3DHD - chains A and B; structure by X-ray diffraction, 2.00 A resolution.

== Chain A (and B) ==
Protein: Nicotinamide phosphoribosyltransferase
Source organism: Homo sapiens
Notes: EC 2.4.2.12; chain B of this document is another copy of the same molecule, construct and numbering; everything in this record applies to it too
Reference sequence: P43490 (NAMPT_HUMAN); residues 1-484 here = UniProt positions 1-484
Amino-acid sequence (484 residues; numbered 1 to 484; the number before each row is that of its first residue):
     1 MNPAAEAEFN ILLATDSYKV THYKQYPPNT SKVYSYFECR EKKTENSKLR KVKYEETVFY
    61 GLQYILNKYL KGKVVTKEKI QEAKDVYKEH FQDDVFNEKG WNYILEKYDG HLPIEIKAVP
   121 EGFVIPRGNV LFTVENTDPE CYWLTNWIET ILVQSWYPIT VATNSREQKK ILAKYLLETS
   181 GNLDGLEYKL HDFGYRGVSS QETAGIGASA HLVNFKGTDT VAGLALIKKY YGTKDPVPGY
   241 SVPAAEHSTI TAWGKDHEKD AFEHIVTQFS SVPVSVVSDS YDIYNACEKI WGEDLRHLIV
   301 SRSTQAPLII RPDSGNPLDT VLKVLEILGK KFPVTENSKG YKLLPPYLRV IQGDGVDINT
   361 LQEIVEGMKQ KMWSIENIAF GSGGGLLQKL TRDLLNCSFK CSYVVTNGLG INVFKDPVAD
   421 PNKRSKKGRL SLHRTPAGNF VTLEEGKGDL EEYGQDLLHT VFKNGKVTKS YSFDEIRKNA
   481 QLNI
Not modelled in the structure: 1-8, 42-53
Bound ions: Mg2+: Asp313 (together with beta-nicotinamide ribose monophosphate, pyrophosphate)
Small-molecule neighbours:
  - beta-nicotinamide ribose monophosphate (NMN), molecule 1: Asp16, Tyr18, Arg392, Asp393, Lys423
  - beta-nicotinamide ribose monophosphate (NMN), molecule 2: Phe193, Arg196, Asp219, Ala244, Ala245, Arg311, Asp313, Gly353, Asp354, Ser382, Gly383, Gly384
  - pyrophosphate (POP): Arg40, Glu149, Arg392, Ser398, Lys400, Lys415, Lys423
Reported in the primary citation:
  - binding site for beta-nicotinamide ribose monophosphate: Tyr18, Phe193, Asp219, Arg311 to Asp313, Gly383 to Gly385
  - specificity-determining residues: Asp219
  - binding site for pyrophosphate: Arg40, Arg392, Lys415, Lys423
  - Mg2+ coordination: Asp313
  - catalytic residues: Asp313
  - catalytic residues: His247, Asp279 (by similarity / conservation)

== Chain A / chain B interface ==
Pairs across the interface (226; chain A residue first):
  Phe9(A) - Gln201(B)
  Leu13(A) - Tyr195(B)
  Leu13(A) - Val221(B)
  Ala14(A) - Tyr195(B)
  Ala14(A) - Gln201(B)
  Thr15(A) - Tyr195(B)
  Thr15(A) - Asp219(B)
  Thr15(A) - Val221(B)
  Asp16(A) - Tyr195(B)
  Asp16(A) - Arg196(B)  salt bridge
  Asp16(A) - Asp219(B)
  Ser17(A) - Thr218(B)
  Ser17(A) - Asp219(B)  hydrogen bond (backbone-backbone)
  Ser17(A) - Val221(B)
  Ser17(A) - Ser241(B)
  Tyr18(A) - Arg196(B)  hydrogen bond
  Tyr18(A) - Asp219(B)  hydrogen bond (backbone-side chain)
  Tyr18(A) - Ala244(B)
  Tyr18(A) - Ala245(B)
  Tyr18(A) - Glu246(B)
  Lys19(A) - Arg196(B)
  Lys19(A) - Glu246(B)  salt bridge
  Thr21(A) - Pro243(B)
  Thr21(A) - Ala244(B)  hydrogen bond (side chain-backbone)
  Thr21(A) - Phe269(B)
  His22(A) - Ala244(B)  hydrogen bond (side chain-backbone)
  His22(A) - Ala245(B)
  His22(A) - Glu246(B)  salt bridge
  His22(A) - Thr249(B)
  Lys24(A) - His264(B)  hydrogen bond (backbone-side chain)
  Lys24(A) - Gln268(B)  hydrogen bond (backbone-side chain)
  Lys24(A) - Phe269(B)
  Gln25(A) - Ala244(B)  hydrogen bond (side chain-backbone)
  Gln25(A) - Ala245(B)
  Gln25(A) - Thr249(B)  hydrogen bond
  Gln25(A) - Trp253(B)  hydrogen bond (backbone-side chain)
  Gln25(A) - His264(B)
  Gln25(A) - Ile265(B)
  Gln25(A) - Phe269(B)
  Tyr26(A) - Glu246(B)
  Tyr26(A) - Ser248(B)  hydrogen bond
  Tyr26(A) - Thr249(B)
  Tyr26(A) - Ala252(B)  hydrophobic
  Tyr26(A) - Trp253(B)
  Tyr26(A) - His264(B)
  Pro27(A) - Ala252(B)
  Pro27(A) - Trp253(B)  hydrophobic
  Pro28(A) - Trp253(B)
  Tyr69(A) - Gln201(B)
  Tyr87(A) - Val221(B)
  Glu89(A) - Pro236(B)
  Glu89(A) - Val237(B)
  Glu89(A) - Tyr240(B)
  His90(A) - Thr218(B)  hydrogen bond (side chain-backbone)
  His90(A) - Leu224(B)
  His90(A) - Gly239(B)  hydrogen bond (side chain-backbone)
  His90(A) - Tyr240(B)
  His90(A) - Ser241(B)  hydrogen bond (backbone-backbone)
  Phe91(A) - Ser241(B)
  Phe91(A) - Val242(B)
  Gln92(A) - Tyr240(B)
  Asp93(A) - Val272(B)
  Val95(A) - Phe269(B)  hydrophobic
  Asn146(A) - Glu246(B)  hydrogen bond
  Asn146(A) - Ser248(B)  hydrogen bond
  Glu149(A) - Arg196(B)  salt bridge
  Glu149(A) - Glu246(B)
  Thr150(A) - Tyr195(B)
  Thr150(A) - Arg196(B)
  Ile151(A) - Gln201(B)
  Val153(A) - Arg196(B)
  Gln154(A) - Tyr195(B)  hydrogen bond (side chain-backbone)
  Gln154(A) - Arg196(B)
  Gln154(A) - Val198(B)
  Gln154(A) - Ser200(B)
  Gln154(A) - Gln201(B)  hydrogen bond
  Trp156(A) - Arg196(B)  hydrogen bond (side chain-backbone)
  Trp156(A) - Gly197(B)
  Trp156(A) - Val198(B)  hydrogen bond (side chain-backbone)
  Trp156(A) - Gln388(B)
  Tyr157(A) - Ser199(B)
  Tyr195(A) - Leu13(B)
  Tyr195(A) - Ala14(B)
  Tyr195(A) - Thr15(B)
  Tyr195(A) - Asp16(B)
  Tyr195(A) - Thr150(B)
  Tyr195(A) - Gln154(B)  hydrogen bond (backbone-side chain)
  Arg196(A) - Asp16(B)  salt bridge
  Arg196(A) - Tyr18(B)  hydrogen bond
  Arg196(A) - Lys19(B)
  Arg196(A) - Glu149(B)  salt bridge
  Arg196(A) - Thr150(B)
  Arg196(A) - Val153(B)
  Arg196(A) - Gln154(B)
  Arg196(A) - Trp156(B)  hydrogen bond (backbone-side chain)
  Arg196(A) - Arg392(B)
  Gly197(A) - Trp156(B)  hydrogen bond (backbone-side chain)
  Gly197(A) - Arg392(B)
  Val198(A) - Gln154(B)
  Val198(A) - Trp156(B)  hydrogen bond (backbone-side chain)
  Ser199(A) - Tyr157(B)
  Ser199(A) - Ser199(B)  hydrogen bond
  Ser199(A) - Thr203(B)  hydrogen bond
  Ser199(A) - Ile206(B)
  Ser200(A) - Gln154(B)
  Ser200(A) - Ser200(B)  hydrogen bond
  Ser200(A) - Glu202(B)
  Ser200(A) - Thr203(B)  hydrogen bond
  Ser200(A) - Ile206(B)
  Gln201(A) - Phe9(B)
  Gln201(A) - Ala14(B)
  Gln201(A) - Tyr69(B)
  Gln201(A) - Ile151(B)
  Gln201(A) - Gln154(B)  hydrogen bond
  Gln201(A) - Glu202(B)  hydrogen bond (backbone-side chain)
  Glu202(A) - Ser200(B)
  Glu202(A) - Gln201(B)  hydrogen bond (side chain-backbone)
  Glu202(A) - Glu202(B)  hydrogen bond (backbone-side chain)
  Thr203(A) - Ser199(B)  hydrogen bond
  Thr203(A) - Ser200(B)  hydrogen bond
  Thr203(A) - Thr203(B)  hydrogen bond
  Ile206(A) - Ser200(B)
  Thr218(A) - Ser17(B)  hydrogen bond (backbone-side chain)
  Thr218(A) - His90(B)  hydrogen bond (backbone-side chain)
  Asp219(A) - Thr15(B)
  Asp219(A) - Asp16(B)
  Asp219(A) - Ser17(B)  hydrogen bond (backbone-backbone)
  Asp219(A) - Tyr18(B)  hydrogen bond (side chain-backbone)
  Val221(A) - Leu13(B)
  Val221(A) - Thr15(B)
  Val221(A) - Ser17(B)
  Val221(A) - Tyr87(B)
  Leu224(A) - Val86(B)  hydrophobic
  Leu224(A) - His90(B)
  Pro236(A) - Glu89(B)
  Val237(A) - Glu89(B)
  Gly239(A) - His90(B)  hydrogen bond (backbone-side chain)
  Tyr240(A) - Glu89(B)
  Tyr240(A) - His90(B)
  Tyr240(A) - Gln92(B)
  Ser241(A) - Ser17(B)
  Ser241(A) - His90(B)  hydrogen bond (backbone-backbone)
  Ser241(A) - Phe91(B)
  Val242(A) - Phe91(B)
  Pro243(A) - Thr21(B)
  Ala244(A) - Tyr18(B)
  Ala244(A) - Thr21(B)  hydrogen bond (backbone-side chain)
  Ala244(A) - His22(B)  hydrogen bond (backbone-side chain)
  Ala244(A) - Gln25(B)
  Ala245(A) - Tyr18(B)
  Ala245(A) - His22(B)
  Ala245(A) - Gln25(B)
  Glu246(A) - Tyr18(B)
  Glu246(A) - Lys19(B)  salt bridge
  Glu246(A) - His22(B)  salt bridge
  Glu246(A) - Tyr26(B)
  Glu246(A) - Asn146(B)  hydrogen bond
  Glu246(A) - Glu149(B)
  His247(A) - Lys415(B)  hydrogen bond
  Ser248(A) - Tyr26(B)  hydrogen bond
  Ser248(A) - Asn146(B)  hydrogen bond
  Ser248(A) - Cys401(B)
  Thr249(A) - His22(B)
  Thr249(A) - Gln25(B)  hydrogen bond
  Thr249(A) - Tyr26(B)
  Thr251(A) - Val413(B)
  Thr251(A) - Phe414(B)
  Ala252(A) - Tyr26(B)  hydrophobic
  Ala252(A) - Pro27(B)
  Ala252(A) - Val404(B)
  Ala252(A) - Ile411(B)
  Trp253(A) - Gln25(B)  hydrogen bond (side chain-backbone)
  Trp253(A) - Tyr26(B)
  Trp253(A) - Pro27(B)
  Trp253(A) - Pro28(B)
  His264(A) - Lys24(B)  hydrogen bond (side chain-backbone)
  His264(A) - Gln25(B)
  Ile265(A) - Gln25(B)
  Gln268(A) - Lys24(B)
  Phe269(A) - Thr21(B)
  Phe269(A) - Lys24(B)
  Phe269(A) - Gln25(B)
  Phe269(A) - Val95(B)  hydrophobic
  Asp279(A) - Pro417(B)
  Ser280(A) - Lys415(B)
  Ser280(A) - Asp416(B)  hydrogen bond (backbone-backbone)
  Ser280(A) - Pro417(B)
  Tyr281(A) - Phe414(B)
  Tyr281(A) - Asp416(B)
  Tyr281(A) - Pro417(B)
  Tyr281(A) - Val418(B)  hydrogen bond (backbone-backbone)
  Asp282(A) - Val418(B)
  Asp313(A) - Lys423(B)  salt bridge
  Ser314(A) - Pro417(B)
  Gly315(A) - Ala419(B)
  Asp354(A) - Lys423(B)  salt bridge
  Gln388(A) - Trp156(B)
  Gln388(A) - Gln388(B)
  Gln388(A) - Leu390(B)  hydrogen bond (side chain-backbone)
  Lys389(A) - Thr391(B)
  Leu390(A) - Gln388(B)  hydrogen bond (backbone-side chain)
  Thr391(A) - Lys389(B)
  Arg392(A) - Arg196(B)
  Arg392(A) - Gly197(B)
  Cys401(A) - Ser248(B)
  Val404(A) - Ala252(B)
  Ile411(A) - Ala252(B)
  Ile411(A) - Gly254(B)
  Val413(A) - Thr251(B)
  Phe414(A) - Thr251(B)
  Phe414(A) - Lys255(B)
  Phe414(A) - Tyr281(B)
  Lys415(A) - His247(B)  hydrogen bond
  Lys415(A) - Ser280(B)
  Asp416(A) - Ser280(B)  hydrogen bond (backbone-backbone)
  Asp416(A) - Tyr281(B)
  Pro417(A) - Asp279(B)
  Pro417(A) - Ser280(B)
  Pro417(A) - Tyr281(B)
  Pro417(A) - Ser314(B)
  Val418(A) - Tyr281(B)  hydrogen bond (backbone-backbone)
  Val418(A) - Asp282(B)
  Ala419(A) - Gly315(B)
  Lys423(A) - Asp313(B)  salt bridge
  Lys423(A) - Asp354(B)  salt bridge
  Lys427(A) - Lys255(B)
Other interface residues (no listed pair), chain A (100 interface residues in all): Val86, Phe193, Ala204, Ala222, Gly254, Val272, Ile283, Tyr284, Arg311, Asp420
Other interface residues (no listed pair), chain B (100 interface residues in all): Asp93, Ala204, Thr220, Ala222, Ile283, Tyr284, Arg311, Asp420

== Summary ==
The chain A/chain B interface involves 100 residues from each chain, with 58 hydrogen bonds and 12 salt
bridges. Polar pairs include Asp16(A)-Arg196(B), Lys19(A)-Glu246(B) and His22(A)-Glu246(B). From the paper:
catalytic residues Asp313(A), His247(A) and Asp279(A); a binding site for beta-nicotinamide ribose
monophosphate at Tyr18(A), Phe193(A) and Asp219(A) among others.
Chain A and chain B are both Nicotinamide phosphoribosyltransferase (Homo sapiens); the structure, Crystal
structure of human NAMPT complexed with nicotinamide mononucleotide and pyrophosphate, was determined by X-ray
diffraction, deposited together with 3DGR, 3DHF, 3DKJ and 3DKL.
